PDB entry 8UBE | electron microscopy, 3.05 A resolution | chains A and B of the 9 polymer chains in the assembly

# Chain A
Protein: Reverse transcriptase
Source organism: Bordetella phage BPP-1
UniProt: Q775D8 (Q775D8_BPBPP); numbering as in UniProt (aligned over 1-328)
Amino-acid sequence (328 residues; numbered 1 to 328; the number before each row is that of its first residue):
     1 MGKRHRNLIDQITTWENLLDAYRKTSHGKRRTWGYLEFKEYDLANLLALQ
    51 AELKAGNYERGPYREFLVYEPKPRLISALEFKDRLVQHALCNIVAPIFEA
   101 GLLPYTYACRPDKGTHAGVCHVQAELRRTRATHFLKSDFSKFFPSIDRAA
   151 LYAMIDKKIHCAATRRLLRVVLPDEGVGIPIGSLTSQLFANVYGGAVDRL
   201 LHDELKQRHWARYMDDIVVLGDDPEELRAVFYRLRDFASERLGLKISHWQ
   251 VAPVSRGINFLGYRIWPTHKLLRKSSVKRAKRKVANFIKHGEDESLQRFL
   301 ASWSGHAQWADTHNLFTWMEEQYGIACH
Not modelled in the structure: 64-78

# Chain B
Protein: Avd
Source organism: Bordetella phage BPP-1
UniProt: chimeric construct of Q775D7, Q9FA38: residues 1-124 from Q775D7 (Q775D7_BPBPP) positions 1-124 (same numbers); residues 125-290 from Q9FA38 positions 5-170 (UniProt number = residue number - 120)
Amino-acid sequence (290 residues; numbered 1 to 290; the number before each row is that of its first residue):
     1 MEPIEEATKCYDQMLIVERYERVISYLYPIAQSIPRKHGVAREMFLKCLL
    51 GQVELFIVAGKSNQVSKLYAADAGLAMLRFWLRFLAGIQKPHAMTPHQVE
   101 TAQVLIAEVGRILGSWIARVNRKGTKVQVGEALVGDGNEVAHIDLIIGPR
   151 GSPAETAFCNGLVNNKHGFTSLLAVIAPNLPCKPNTLMFNKVTINDARQA
   201 VQMFGPAQHGVAMAVQDAVAEGIIPADEADDLYVLVGVFIHWEAADDAKI
   251 QKYNYEATKLSIQRAVNGEPKASVVTEQRKSATHPFAANA
Not modelled in the structure: 123-290

# Interface between chain A and chain B
Contacting residue pairs (37; chain A residue first):
  R30(A) - E18(B)
  R30(A) - R19(B)  hydrogen bond (backbone-side chain)
  R31(A) - Y11(B)  hydrogen bond (backbone-side chain)
  R31(A) - L15(B)
  R31(A) - R19(B)
  R31(A) - E108(B)  salt bridge
  T32(A) - Y11(B)
  W33(A) - K9(B)
  W33(A) - C10(B)
  W33(A) - Y11(B)
  W33(A) - M14(B)  hydrophobic
  Y35(A) - E18(B)
  L36(A) - Y11(B)  hydrophobic
  L36(A) - M14(B)
  L36(A) - L15(B)
  L36(A) - E18(B)
  E37(A) - E2(B)
  E37(A) - P3(B)
  E37(A) - I4(B)
  E37(A) - E5(B)
  E37(A) - K9(B)  salt bridge
  E37(A) - M14(B)
  F38(A) - M1(B)  hydrophobic
  F38(A) - P3(B)  hydrophobic
  K39(A) - E21(B)  salt bridge
  E40(A) - M14(B)
  Y41(A) - I4(B)  hydrophobic
  A44(A) - I4(B)  hydrophobic
  N45(A) - M1(B)
  N45(A) - P3(B)
  N45(A) - I4(B)  hydrogen bond (side chain-backbone)
  A48(A) - M1(B)
  L49(A) - M1(B)  hydrophobic
  E52(A) - M1(B)  hydrogen bond (side chain-backbone)
  E80(A) - E2(B)
  E80(A) - P3(B)
  K82(A) - M1(B)
Also at the interface, not in a pair above, chain B (16 interface residues in all): E6, I112

# Overview
18 residues of chain A face 16 of chain B across their interface, with 4 hydrogen bonds and 3 salt bridges.
Polar pairs include R31(A)-E108(B), E37(A)-K9(B) and K39(A)-E21(B).
Here chain A is Reverse transcriptase and chain B is Avd, both from Bordetella phage BPP-1. Entry 8UBE
(Diversity-generating retroelement (DGR) ribonucleoprotein reverse transcriptase - Resting State 1a) was
determined by electron microscopy, deposited together with 8UB7, 8UB8, 8UB9, 8UBA, 8UBB, 8UBC, 8UBD and 8UBF.
